PDB entry 4MAY | X-ray diffraction, 2.20 A resolution | chains A and D of the 4 polymer chains in the assembly

[Chain A]
Protein: MHC class II HLA-DQ-alpha chain
Organism: Homo sapiens
Reference sequence: Q30066 (Q30066_HUMAN); residues -1 to 181 here correspond to UniProt positions 2-184 (UniProt number = residue number + 3)
Amino-acid sequence (183 residues; each row starts with the number of its first residue; numbers below 1 keep their minus sign (Asp-1 is residue -1)):
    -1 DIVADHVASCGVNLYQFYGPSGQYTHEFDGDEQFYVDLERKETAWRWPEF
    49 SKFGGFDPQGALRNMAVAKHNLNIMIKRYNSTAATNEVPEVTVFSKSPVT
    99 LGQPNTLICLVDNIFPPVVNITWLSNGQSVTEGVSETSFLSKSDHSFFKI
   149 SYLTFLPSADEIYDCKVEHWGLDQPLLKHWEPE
Disordered / not traced: -1, 181
Disulfide bonds: Cys107-Cys163
Reported in the primary citation:
  - conformationally variable residues (order/disorder transition): Arg44 to Gly52

[Chain D]
Protein: UL15 peptide-HY.1B11 TCR beta chain, chimeric construct
Organism: unidentified herpesvirus, homo sapiens
Amino-acid sequence (266 residues; row label = number of the first residue in the row; numbers below 1 keep their minus sign (Met-24 is residue -24)):
   -24 MKRQLVHFVRDFAQLGGSGGGGGGAGVSQTPSNKVTEKGKYVELRCDPIS
    26 GHTALYWYRQSLGQGPEFLIYFQGTGAADDSGLPNDRFFAVRPEGSVSTL
    76 KIQRTERGDSAVYLCATSALGDTQYFGPGTRLTVLEDLKNVFPPEVAVFE
   126 PSEAEISHTQKATLVCLATGFYPDHVELSWWVNGKEVHSGVCTDPQPLKE
   176 QPALNDSRYSLSSRLRVSATFWQNPRNHFRCQVQFYGLSENDEWTQDRAK
   226 PVTQIVSAEAWGRADS
Disordered / not traced: -24 to -22, -9 to -3, 241
Disulfide bonds: Cys21-Cys90, Cys141-Cys206

[How chain A and chain D interact]
Contacting residue pairs (45; chain A residue first):
  Cys8(A) - Phe-17(D)
  Cys8(A) - Val-16(D)  hydrogen bond (backbone-backbone)
  Tyr22(A) - Phe-17(D)
  His24(A) - Val-19(D)
  His24(A) - His-18(D)
  His24(A) - Phe-17(D)
  Gly52(A) - Gln-21(D)
  Gly53(A) - Gln-21(D)  hydrogen bond (backbone-backbone)
  Gly53(A) - Leu-20(D)
  Gly53(A) - Val-19(D)  hydrogen bond (backbone-backbone)
  Phe54(A) - Val-19(D)  hydrophobic
  Phe54(A) - Phe-17(D)  hydrophobic
  Gln57(A) - Ala53(D)
  Gln57(A) - Asp54(D)
  Gly58(A) - Phe-17(D)
  Leu60(A) - Ala53(D)
  Arg61(A) - Arg-15(D)
  Arg61(A) - Asp-14(D)  hydrogen bond (side chain-backbone)
  Arg61(A) - Tyr46(D)
  Arg61(A) - Gln48(D)
  Arg61(A) - Ala53(D)
  Arg61(A) - Leu95(D)  hydrogen bond (side chain-backbone)
  Asn62(A) - Phe-17(D)
  Asn62(A) - Val-16(D)  hydrogen bond (side chain-backbone)
  Asn62(A) - Arg-15(D)
  Asn62(A) - Asp-14(D)  hydrogen bond (side chain-backbone)
  Ala64(A) - Gln48(D)
  Ala64(A) - Gly51(D)
  Ala64(A) - Ala52(D)
  Ala64(A) - Ala53(D)
  Val65(A) - Asp-14(D)
  Val65(A) - Phe-13(D)
  Val65(A) - Ala-12(D)
  Val65(A) - Gln48(D)
  His68(A) - Ala-12(D)
  His68(A) - Gln-11(D)  hydrogen bond (side chain-backbone)
  His68(A) - Gly49(D)
  His68(A) - Thr50(D)  hydrogen bond (side chain-backbone)
  Asn69(A) - Asp-14(D)
  Asn69(A) - Phe-13(D)  hydrogen bond (side chain-backbone)
  Asn69(A) - Ala-12(D)
  Asn69(A) - Gln-11(D)  hydrogen bond (side chain-backbone)
  Ile72(A) - Gln-11(D)
  Ile72(A) - Leu-10(D)
  Met73(A) - Gln-11(D)  hydrogen bond
Other interface residues (no listed pair), chain A (21 interface residues in all): Phe32, Phe51, Asp55, Ala66

[Overview]
Chain A and chain D each contribute 21 residues to their interface; the contacts include 12 hydrogen bonds.
Polar pairs include Arg61(A)-Asp-14(D), Arg61(A)-Leu95(D) and Asn62(A)-Val-16(D). From the paper:
conformational variability at Arg44(A).
Chain A is MHC class II HLA-DQ-alpha chain (Homo sapiens) and chain D is UL15 peptide-HY.1B11 TCR beta chain,
chimeric construct (unidentified herpesvirus, homo sapiens); the structure, Crystal structure of an immune
complex, was determined by X-ray diffraction (same publication as 4GRL).
